PDB entry 3D9E | X-ray diffraction, 2.20 A resolution | chains B and D of the 4 polymer chains in the assembly

Chain B (and D):
Protein: Nitroalkane oxidase
Source organism: Fusarium oxysporum
Notes: EC 1.7.3.1; chain D of this document is another copy of the same molecule, construct and numbering; everything in this record applies to it too
Reference sequence: Q8X1D8 (Q8X1D8_FUSOX); residue numbers follow UniProt; this construct covers 2-439
Chain sequence (438 residues; each row starts with the number of its first residue):
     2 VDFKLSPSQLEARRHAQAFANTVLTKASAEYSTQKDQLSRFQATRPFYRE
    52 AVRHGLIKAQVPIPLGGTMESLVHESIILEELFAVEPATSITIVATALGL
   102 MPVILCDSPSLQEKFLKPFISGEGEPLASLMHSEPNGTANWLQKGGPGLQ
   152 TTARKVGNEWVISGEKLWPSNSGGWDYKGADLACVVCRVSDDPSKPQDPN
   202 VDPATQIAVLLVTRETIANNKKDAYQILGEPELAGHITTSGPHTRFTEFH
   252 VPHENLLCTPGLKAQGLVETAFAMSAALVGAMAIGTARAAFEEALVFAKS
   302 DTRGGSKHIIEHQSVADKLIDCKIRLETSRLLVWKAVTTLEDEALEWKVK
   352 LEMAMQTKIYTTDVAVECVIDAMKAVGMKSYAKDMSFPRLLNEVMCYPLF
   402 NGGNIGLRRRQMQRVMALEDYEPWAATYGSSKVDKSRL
Disordered / not traced: 433-439
Sequence notes: engineered mutation Asn402 (Asp in Q8X1D8)
Residues lining bound ligands:
  - FAD (flavin-adenine dinucleotide), molecule 1: Leu99, Leu131, Met132, His133, Ser134, Gly138, Thr139, Ala140, Asn141, Trp169, Pro170, Ser171, Leu234, Thr240, Phe273, Cys397, Leu400, Phe401, Asn402, Gly403, Gly404, Ile406, Gly407, Leu408, Arg411
  - FAD, molecule 2: Arg304, Ile310, His313, Val316, Lys375, Ala376, Val377, Gly378, Met379, Tyr382
  - 1-nitrooctane (N8C): Ile92, Val95, Ala96, Leu99, Phe273, Ser276, Leu279, Val280, Met283, Phe401, Asn402

Chain B / chain D interface:
Residue-residue contacts (128; chain B residue first):
  Val2(B) - Asp3(D)
  Val2(B) - Lys5(D)  hydrogen bond (backbone-backbone)
  Val2(B) - Leu6(D)  hydrophobic
  Val2(B) - Gln10(D)
  Val2(B) - Val74(D)  hydrophobic
  Val2(B) - Trp335(D)  hydrophobic
  Asp3(B) - Val2(D)
  Asp3(B) - Asp3(D)  hydrogen bond (backbone-backbone)
  Phe4(B) - Val2(D)
  Phe4(B) - Phe4(D)  hydrophobic
  Phe4(B) - Trp335(D)
  Phe4(B) - Lys336(D)
  Phe4(B) - Thr339(D)
  Lys5(B) - Val2(D)  hydrogen bond (backbone-backbone)
  Leu6(B) - Val2(D)  hydrophobic
  Leu6(B) - Thr428(D)
  Leu6(B) - Tyr429(D)  hydrophobic
  Leu11(B) - Tyr429(D)
  Arg14(B) - Tyr429(D)
  Val74(B) - Val2(D)  hydrophobic
  Glu81(B) - Tyr429(D)  hydrogen bond
  Arg289(B) - Trp425(D)
  Phe292(B) - Met417(D)  hydrophobic
  Phe292(B) - Trp425(D)  hydrophobic
  Glu293(B) - Trp425(D)  hydrogen bond
  Leu296(B) - Tyr422(D)  hydrophobic
  Lys300(B) - Met417(D)  hydrogen bond (side chain-backbone)
  Lys300(B) - Leu419(D)  hydrogen bond (side chain-backbone)
  Lys300(B) - Tyr422(D)
  Ile311(B) - Gln414(D)  hydrogen bond (backbone-side chain)
  Ile311(B) - Met417(D)
  Glu312(B) - Gln414(D)  hydrogen bond (backbone-side chain)
  Glu312(B) - Ala418(D)
  His313(B) - Gln414(D)
  Gln314(B) - Arg411(D)
  Gln314(B) - Gln414(D)
  Ala317(B) - Gln414(D)
  Asp318(B) - Arg410(D)  salt bridge
  Asp318(B) - Arg411(D)  salt bridge
  Leu320(B) - Met417(D)  hydrophobic
  Ile321(B) - Arg410(D)
  Ile321(B) - Met413(D)  hydrophobic
  Ile321(B) - Met417(D)  hydrophobic
  Asp322(B) - Arg410(D)  salt bridge
  Lys324(B) - Glu353(D)  salt bridge
  Lys324(B) - Gln357(D)
  Lys324(B) - Met413(D)
  Lys324(B) - Tyr422(D)
  Lys324(B) - Pro424(D)  hydrogen bond (side chain-backbone)
  Lys324(B) - Trp425(D)
  Ile325(B) - Gln357(D)
  Ile325(B) - Ile360(D)  hydrophobic
  Ile325(B) - Tyr361(D)  hydrophobic
  Leu327(B) - Trp425(D)  hydrophobic
  Glu328(B) - Leu333(D)
  Glu328(B) - Met354(D)
  Glu328(B) - Gln357(D)
  Glu328(B) - Trp425(D)
  Glu328(B) - Thr428(D)
  Thr329(B) - Leu333(D)
  Thr329(B) - Tyr361(D)
  Arg331(B) - Trp425(D)
  Arg331(B) - Thr428(D)
  Arg331(B) - Tyr429(D)  hydrogen bond
  Leu332(B) - Leu332(D)
  Leu332(B) - Leu333(D)  hydrophobic
  Leu332(B) - Lys336(D)
  Leu333(B) - Glu328(D)
  Leu333(B) - Thr329(D)
  Leu333(B) - Leu332(D)  hydrophobic
  Trp335(B) - Phe4(D)
  Trp335(B) - Thr428(D)
  Trp335(B) - Tyr429(D)
  Lys336(B) - Phe4(D)
  Lys336(B) - Glu328(D)
  Lys336(B) - Leu332(D)
  Thr339(B) - Phe4(D)
  Asp343(B) - Lys5(D)
  Glu353(B) - Lys324(D)  salt bridge
  Met354(B) - Glu328(D)
  Gln357(B) - Lys324(D)  hydrogen bond
  Gln357(B) - Ile325(D)
  Gln357(B) - Glu328(D)
  Ile360(B) - Ile325(D)  hydrophobic
  Tyr361(B) - Ile325(D)  hydrophobic
  Tyr361(B) - Thr329(D)
  Tyr361(B) - Tyr361(D)
  Arg410(B) - Asp318(D)  salt bridge
  Arg410(B) - Ile321(D)
  Arg410(B) - Asp322(D)  salt bridge
  Arg411(B) - Gln314(D)
  Arg411(B) - Asp318(D)  salt bridge
  Met413(B) - Ile321(D)  hydrophobic
  Met413(B) - Lys324(D)
  Gln414(B) - Ile311(D)  hydrogen bond (side chain-backbone)
  Gln414(B) - Glu312(D)  hydrogen bond (side chain-backbone)
  Gln414(B) - His313(D)
  Gln414(B) - Gln314(D)
  Gln414(B) - Ala317(D)
  Met417(B) - Phe292(D)  hydrophobic
  Met417(B) - Leu296(D)  hydrophobic
  Met417(B) - Lys300(D)  hydrogen bond (backbone-side chain)
  Met417(B) - Ile311(D)
  Met417(B) - Leu320(D)  hydrophobic
  Met417(B) - Ile321(D)  hydrophobic
  Ala418(B) - Lys300(D)
  Ala418(B) - Ile311(D)
  Leu419(B) - Lys300(D)  hydrogen bond (backbone-side chain)
  Tyr422(B) - Leu296(D)  hydrophobic
  Tyr422(B) - Lys300(D)
  Tyr422(B) - Lys324(D)
  Pro424(B) - Lys324(D)  hydrogen bond (backbone-side chain)
  Trp425(B) - Arg289(D)
  Trp425(B) - Phe292(D)  hydrophobic
  Trp425(B) - Glu293(D)  hydrogen bond
  Trp425(B) - Lys324(D)
  Trp425(B) - Leu327(D)  hydrophobic
  Trp425(B) - Glu328(D)
  Trp425(B) - Arg331(D)
  Thr428(B) - Leu6(D)
  Thr428(B) - Glu328(D)
  Thr428(B) - Trp335(D)
  Tyr429(B) - Leu6(D)  hydrophobic
  Tyr429(B) - Arg14(D)
  Tyr429(B) - Ile78(D)
  Tyr429(B) - Glu81(D)  hydrogen bond
  Tyr429(B) - Arg331(D)  hydrogen bond
  Tyr429(B) - Trp335(D)
Other interface residues (no listed pair), chain B (56 interface residues in all): Gln10, Ile78, Glu82, Glu420
Other interface residues (no listed pair), chain D (55 interface residues in all): Leu11, Glu82, Glu420

Summary:
The interface between chain B and chain D involves 56 residues on one side and 55 on the other; the contacts
include 20 hydrogen bonds and 8 salt bridges. Polar pairs include Asp318(B)-Arg410(D), Asp318(B)-Arg411(D) and
Asp322(B)-Arg410(D). Chain B binds flavin-adenine dinucleotide and 1-nitrooctane.
Chain B and chain D are both Nitroalkane oxidase (Fusarium oxysporum); the structure, Nitroalkane oxidase:
active site mutant D402N crystallized with 1-nitrooctane, was determined by X-ray diffraction together with
3D9D, 3D9F and 3D9G from the same study.
